Entry 4NHQ (X-ray diffraction, 1.92 A resolution); this record covers chain A.

[Chain A]
Name: Lysozyme C
From: Gallus gallus
Notes: EC 3.2.1.17
UniProtKB: P00698 (LYSC_CHICK); residues 1-129 here correspond to UniProt positions 19-147 (UniProt number = residue number + 18)
Chain sequence (129 residues; each row starts with the number of its first residue):
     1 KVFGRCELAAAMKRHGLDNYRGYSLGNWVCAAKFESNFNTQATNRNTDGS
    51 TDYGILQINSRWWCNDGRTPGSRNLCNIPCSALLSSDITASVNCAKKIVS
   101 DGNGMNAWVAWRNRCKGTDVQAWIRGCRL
Cystine bridges: Cys-6/Cys-127, Cys-30/Cys-115, Cys-64/Cys-80, Cys-76/Cys-94
Metal / ion sites: Na+: Ser-60, Cys-64, Ser-72, Arg-73
Small-molecule neighbours:
  - carbonyl(tetrachloro)oxidoiridium (2T8), molecule 1: Ala-11, Arg-14, His-15, Ser-86, Asp-87, Ile-88, Thr-89
  - carbonyl(tetrachloro)oxidoiridium (2T8), molecule 2: Ser-24, Asn-27, Thr-118, Asp-119, Val-120, Gln-121
  - carbonyl(tetrachloro)oxidoiridium (2T8), molecule 3: Asn-65, Ile-78, Pro-79
Curated features (UniProtKB/Swiss-Prot):
  - active site: Glu-35, Asp-52
  - binding site (substrate): Asp-101

[Overview]
Bound to chain A: 3 copies of carbonyl(tetrachloro)oxidoiridium. Ser-60, Cys-64, Ser-72 and Arg-73 form the
Na+ site. Curated annotation (UniProt) lists active-site residues Glu-35 and Asp-52 and substrate-binding
residue Asp-101.
Chain A is Lysozyme C (Gallus gallus); the structure, X-ray structure of the complex between hen egg white
lysozyme and pentachlorocarbonyliridate(III) (5 days), was determined by X-ray diffraction together with 4N9R,
4NHP, 4NHS, 4NHT and 4NIJ from the same study.
